PDB entry 5UZV | X-ray diffraction, 2.45 A resolution | chains Z and B of the 3 polymer chains in the assembly

== Chain Z ==
Name: Exonuclease 1
Organism: Homo sapiens
Notes: EC 3.1.-.-
UniProt: Q9UQ84 (EXO1_HUMAN); residues 1-352 here = UniProt positions 1-352
Sequence (358 residues; numbered 1 to 358; the number before each row is that of its first residue):
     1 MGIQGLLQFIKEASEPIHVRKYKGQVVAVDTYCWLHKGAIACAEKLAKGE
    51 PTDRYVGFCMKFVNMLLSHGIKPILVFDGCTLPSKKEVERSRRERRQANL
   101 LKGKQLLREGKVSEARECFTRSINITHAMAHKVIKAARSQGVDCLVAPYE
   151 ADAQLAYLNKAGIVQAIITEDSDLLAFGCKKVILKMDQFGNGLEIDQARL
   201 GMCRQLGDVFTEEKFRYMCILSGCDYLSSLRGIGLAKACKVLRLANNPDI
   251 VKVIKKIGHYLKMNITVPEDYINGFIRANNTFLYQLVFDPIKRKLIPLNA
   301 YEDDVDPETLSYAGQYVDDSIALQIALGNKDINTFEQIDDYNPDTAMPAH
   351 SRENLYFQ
Unresolved in the structure: 1, 346-353, 358
Differences from the reference sequence: expression tag (353-358)
Metal / ion sites: Na+: Ser222, Ser229, Ile233 (shared with 1 residue of chain A)
UniProt features mapped onto this chain:
  - binding site (Mg(2+)): Asp30, Asp78, Glu150, Asp152, Asp171, Asp173, Asp225, Asp270
  - natural variant: Glu109 (E109K: Abrogates exonuclease activity)
  - mutagenesis: Asp78 (D78A: Abrogates double-stranded DNA exonuclease activity and endonuclease activity against 5'-overhanging flap structures. Also reduces DNA-binding to 5'-overhanging flap structures), Asp173 (D173A: Abrogates double-stranded DNA exonuclease activity and endonuclease activity against 5'-overhanging flap structures. No effect on DNA-binding to 5'-overhanging flap structures), Asp225 (D225A: Abrogates double-stranded DNA exonuclease activity and endonuclease activity against 5'-overhanging flap structures. Also enhances DNA-binding to 5'-overhanging flap structures)
Reported in the primary citation:
  - mutagenesis - Y32A (20-fold), H36A (150-fold): decreased catalytic activity (citing earlier work)
  - catalytic residues: Asp30, Asp78, Asp152, Asp171, Asp173 (by similarity / conservation)

== Chain B ==
Molecule: 10-nt DNA strand
Sequence (10 nucleotides; numbered 1 to 10; the number before each row is that of its first residue):
     1 TCGACTAGCG

== How chain Z and chain B interact ==
Pairs across the interface - 7 pairs, chain Z then chain B:
  Gln8(Z) with DA4(B), sugar contact; DC5(B), phosphate contact
  Arg92(Z) with DC2(B), salt bridge to the phosphate
  Arg95(Z) with DT1(B), salt bridge to the phosphate
  Asn99(Z) with DT1(B), phosphate contact
  Arg121(Z) with DT1(B), sugar contact
  Lys185(Z) with DA4(B), salt bridge to the phosphate
Also at the interface, not in a pair above, chain Z (9 interface residues in all): Gln4, Leu7, Tyr32
Also at the interface, not in a pair above, chain B (5 interface residues in all): DG3

== In short ==
9 residues of chain Z and 5 residues of chain B are in contact, with 3 salt bridges. Polar contacts include
Arg92(Z)-DC2(B), Arg95(Z)-DT1(B) and Lys185(Z)-DA4(B). From UniProt: 8 Mg2+-binding residues and 3 mutagenesis
sites on chain Z. From the paper: catalytic residues Asp30(Z), Asp78(Z) and Asp152(Z) among others; Y32A and
H36A of chain Z reduce catalytic activity.
Chain Z is Exonuclease 1 (Homo sapiens) and chain B is a 10-nt DNA strand; the structure, Crystal structure of
human exonuclease 1 Exo1 (WT) in complex with 5' recessed-end DNA (rI), was determined by X-ray diffraction
together with 5V04, 5V05, 5V06, 5V07, 5V08, 5V09 and 4 further entries from the same study.
